PDB entry 1RV6 | X-ray diffraction, 2.45 A resolution | chains V and Y of the 4 polymer chains in the assembly

Chain V:
Protein: placenta growth factor (PlGF)
From: Homo sapiens
Notes: fragment: Receptor binding domain
UniProt: P49763 (PLGF_HUMAN); aligned to UniProt positions 37-137 over residues 19-119 (the alignment contains insertions or deletions, so no single offset holds)
Sequence (101 residues; row label = number of the first residue in the row):
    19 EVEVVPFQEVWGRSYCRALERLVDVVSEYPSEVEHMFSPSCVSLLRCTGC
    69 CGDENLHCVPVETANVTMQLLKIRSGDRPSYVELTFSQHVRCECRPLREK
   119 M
Unresolved in the structure: 19-21, 116-119
Disulfides: Cys34-Cys76, Cys65-Cys110, Cys69-Cys112
UniProt features mapped onto this chain:
  - glycosylation: Asn83 (N-linked (GlcNAc...) asparagine)

Chain Y:
Protein: FLT1 protein
From: Homo sapiens
Notes: fragment: domain-2
UniProt: P17948 (VGFR1_HUMAN); residue numbers follow UniProt; this construct covers 130-229
Sequence (100 residues; row label = number of the first residue in the row):
   130 DTGRPFVEMYSEIPEIIHMTEGRELVIPCRVTSPNITVTLKKFPLDTLIP
   180 DGKRIIWDSRKGFIISNATYKEIGLLTCEATVNGHLYKTNYLTHRQTNTI
Unresolved in the structure: 130-132, 225-229
Disulfides: Cys158-Cys207
Small-molecule neighbours: B3P (2-[3-(2-hydroxy-1,1-dihydroxymethyl-ethylamino)-propylamino]-2-hydroxymethyl-propane-1,3-diol): Ser140, Glu141, Ile142
UniProt features mapped onto this chain:
  - glycosylation (N-linked (GlcNAc...) asparagine): Asn164, Asn196

How chain V and chain Y interact:
Contacting residue pairs - 21 pairs, chain V then chain Y:
  Phe25(V) - Ile142(Y)  hydrophobic
  Phe25(V) - Pro143(Y)  hydrophobic
  Phe25(V) - Leu221(Y)  hydrophobic
  Gln26(V) - Glu141(Y)  hydrogen bond (side chain-backbone)
  Gln26(V) - Asn219(Y)
  Trp29(V) - Phe172(Y)
  Trp29(V) - Gly203(Y)
  Trp29(V) - Leu204(Y)
  Trp29(V) - Leu221(Y)  hydrophobic
  Gly30(V) - Phe172(Y)
  Tyr33(V) - Lys171(Y)
  Tyr33(V) - Phe172(Y)  hydrophobic
  Gly70(V) - Ile202(Y)
  Asp71(V) - Ile202(Y)
  Asp71(V) - Arg224(Y)  salt bridge
  Asn73(V) - Arg224(Y)
  Leu74(V) - Tyr199(Y)  hydrophobic
  Cys112(V) - Tyr199(Y)
  Arg113(V) - Tyr199(Y)
  Arg113(V) - Lys200(Y)
  Pro114(V) - Tyr199(Y)
Also at the interface, not in a pair above, chain Y (14 interface residues in all): Pro173

Overview:
12 residues of chain V and 14 residues of chain Y are in contact; the contacts include 1 hydrogen bond and 1
salt bridge. Among the polar pairs are Asp71(V)-Arg224(Y) and Gln26(V)-Glu141(Y). Ligands of chain Y: compound
B3P.
Here chain V is placenta growth factor (PlGF) and chain Y is FLT1 protein, both from Homo sapiens. Entry 1RV6
(Crystal Structure of PlGF in Complex with Domain 2 of VEGFR1) was determined by X-ray diffraction.
